PDB entry 6VO1 | electron microscopy, 3.88 A resolution | chains A and C of the 12 polymer chains in the assembly

# Chain A (and C)
Molecule: Envelope glycoprotein gp120
Organism: Human immunodeficiency virus 1
Notes: chain C of this document is another copy of the same molecule, construct and numbering; everything in this record applies to it too
UniProtKB: Q2N0S6 (Q2N0S6_9HIV1); the construct lacks a stretch of the UniProt sequence and is renumbered around it, so the offset changes along the chain: 31-141 = UniProt 30-140; 150-185 = UniProt 141-176; 190-309 = UniProt 189-308; 312-323 = UniProt 309-320; 2 more segments
Chain sequence (475 residues; numbered 31 to 507 plus 13 insertion-coded residues; 15 numbers in that range are skipped by the numbering (no residue carries them; nothing is unmodelled there); the number before each row is that of its first residue; a row labelled like 185A-185L holds insertion residues (185A, then the next letters in order)):
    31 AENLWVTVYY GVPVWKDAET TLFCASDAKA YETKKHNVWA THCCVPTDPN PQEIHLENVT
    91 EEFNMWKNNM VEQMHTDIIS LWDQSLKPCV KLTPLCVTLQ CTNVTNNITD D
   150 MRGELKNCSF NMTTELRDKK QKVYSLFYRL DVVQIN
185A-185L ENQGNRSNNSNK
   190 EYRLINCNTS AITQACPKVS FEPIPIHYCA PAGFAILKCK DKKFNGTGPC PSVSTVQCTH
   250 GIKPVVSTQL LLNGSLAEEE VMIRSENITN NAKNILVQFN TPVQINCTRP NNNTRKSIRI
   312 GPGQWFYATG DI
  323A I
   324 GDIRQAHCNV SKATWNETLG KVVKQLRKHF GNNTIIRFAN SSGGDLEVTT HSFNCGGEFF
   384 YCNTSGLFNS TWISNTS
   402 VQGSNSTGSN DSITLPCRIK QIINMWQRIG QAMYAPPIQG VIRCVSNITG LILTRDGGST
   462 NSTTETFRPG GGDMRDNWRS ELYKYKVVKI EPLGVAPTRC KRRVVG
Not modelled in the structure: 31-32, 57-63, 185A-185L, 402-411, 504-507
Disulfide bonds: Cys54-Cys73, Cys119-Cys205, Cys126-Cys196, Cys131-Cys157, Cys218-Cys247, Cys228-Cys239, Cys296-Cys331, Cys378-Cys445, Cys385-Cys418
Glycans and other covalent adducts: N-acetylglucosamine (NAG) linked to Asn88, Asn133, Asn156, Asn160, Asn197, Asn234, Asn262, Asn276, Asn295, Asn332, Asn339, Asn355, Asn386, Asn392, Asn448
Differences from the reference sequence: conflict Lys64 (Glu63 in Q2N0S6), Cys73 (Ala72 in Q2N0S6), Trp316 (Ala313 in Q2N0S6), Asn332 (Thr330 in Q2N0S6), Cys501 (Ala498 in Q2N0S6)
What the authors report for this chain:
  - post-translational modification sites: Asn355

# Interface between chain A and chain C
Residue-residue contacts - 18 pairs, chain A then chain C:
  Pro124(A) - Arg166(C)  hydrogen bond (backbone-side chain)
  Cys126(A) - Glu164(C)  hydrogen bond (side chain-backbone)
  Cys126(A) - Leu165(C)
  Cys126(A) - Arg166(C)  hydrogen bond (backbone-backbone)
  Val127(A) - Arg166(C)
  Val127(A) - Asp167(C)
  Thr128(A) - Leu165(C)
  Thr128(A) - Asp167(C)  hydrogen bond
  Asn160(A) - Arg166(C)  hydrogen bond (backbone-side chain)
  Met161(A) - Arg166(C)
  Thr162(A) - Arg166(C)
  Cys196(A) - Glu164(C)
  Cys196(A) - Pro313(C)
  Asn197(A) - Arg308(C)  hydrogen bond (backbone-side chain)
  Thr198(A) - Pro313(C)
  Thr198(A) - Gly314(C)  hydrogen bond (backbone-backbone)
  Ser199(A) - Pro313(C)
  Ala200(A) - Pro313(C)  hydrogen bond (backbone-backbone)
Also at the interface, not in a pair above, chain A (13 interface residues in all): Arg192
Also at the interface, not in a pair above, chain C (8 interface residues in all): Lys168

# Overview
The interface between chain A and chain C involves 13 residues on one side and 8 on the other, with 8 hydrogen
bonds. Among the polar pairs are Pro124(A)-Arg166(C), Cys126(A)-Glu164(C) and Thr128(A)-Asp167(C). Covalently
linked N-acetylglucosamine: at Asn88(A), Asn133(A), Asn156(A), Asn160(A), Asn197(A) and Asn234(A) and 9 more.
From the paper: a modification site at Asn355(A).
Chain A and chain C are both Envelope glycoprotein gp120 (Human immunodeficiency virus 1); the structure,
BG505 SOSIP.v5.2 in complex with rhesus macaque Fab RM20J, was determined by electron microscopy, deposited
together with 6VOR, 6VSR, 6VLR and 6VN0.
